7XR3 - chains A and Z of the 11 polymer chains in the assembly; structure by electron microscopy, 3.70 A resolution.

== Chain A ==
Protein: VP3
Source organism: Scylla serrata reovirus SZ-2007
Reference sequence: E9LEU6 (E9LEU6_9REOV); residue numbers follow UniProt; this construct covers 1-854
Chain sequence (854 residues; row label = number of the first residue in the row):
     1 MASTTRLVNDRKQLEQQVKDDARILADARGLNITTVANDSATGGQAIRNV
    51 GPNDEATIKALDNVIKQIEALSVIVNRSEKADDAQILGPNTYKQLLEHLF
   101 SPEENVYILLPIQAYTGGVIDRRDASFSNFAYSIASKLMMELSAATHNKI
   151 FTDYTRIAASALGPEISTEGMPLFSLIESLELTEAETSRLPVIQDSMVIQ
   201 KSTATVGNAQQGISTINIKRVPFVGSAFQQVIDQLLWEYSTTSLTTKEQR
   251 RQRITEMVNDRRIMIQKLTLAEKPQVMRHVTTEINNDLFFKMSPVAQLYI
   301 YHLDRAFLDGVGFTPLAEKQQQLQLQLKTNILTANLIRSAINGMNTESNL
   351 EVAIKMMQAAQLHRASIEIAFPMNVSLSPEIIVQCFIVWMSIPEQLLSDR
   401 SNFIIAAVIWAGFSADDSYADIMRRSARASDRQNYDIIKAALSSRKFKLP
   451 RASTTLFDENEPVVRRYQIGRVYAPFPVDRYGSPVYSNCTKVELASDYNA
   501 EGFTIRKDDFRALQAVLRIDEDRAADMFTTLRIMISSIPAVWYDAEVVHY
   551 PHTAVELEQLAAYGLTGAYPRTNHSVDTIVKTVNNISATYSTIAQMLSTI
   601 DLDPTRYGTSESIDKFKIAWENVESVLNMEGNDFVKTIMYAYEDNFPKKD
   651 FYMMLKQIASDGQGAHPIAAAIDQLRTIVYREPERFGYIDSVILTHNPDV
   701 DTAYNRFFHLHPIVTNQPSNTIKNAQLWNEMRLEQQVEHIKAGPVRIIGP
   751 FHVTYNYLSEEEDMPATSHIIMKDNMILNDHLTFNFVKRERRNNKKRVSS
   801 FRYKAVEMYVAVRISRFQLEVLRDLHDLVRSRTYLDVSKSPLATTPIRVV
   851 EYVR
Unresolved in the structure: 1-39

== Chain Z ==
Protein: VP1
Source organism: Scylla serrata reovirus SZ-2007
Reference sequence: G9BD97 (G9BD97_9REOV); numbering as in UniProt (aligned over 1-1425)
Chain sequence (1425 residues; row label = number of the first residue in the row):
     1 MRIMAQRLKELQREIDKKKKERIAEAYLSSVEVTNSSPSLSKQDDALTLP
    51 KVSPFLDSTPFTTLHNSLYGQQIHSIDDELAQICKLEYELQTQIADEQIT
   101 ALKHFLTIRTGSPQEIQYVDKEWMKSNQHVPSFLGDVKLMFGDTAGKFRS
   151 TSKSVDSIHSITSDVQVTRKKQTRSQIRNSYRVQKKHKVQQPLKPNTLYV
   201 YKYKGLPRVVLRFVPKVDTTSNSNSSSASDSKKDKDAFSCDDLSPTWKYI
   251 LTEAKRAFPDRSYSDCIHPMTWEEWLEENQDHVKVLTQYAHQLDYVTLLQ
   301 DFNLYVSGGASRVRNIDMSTLPTSINVLDHFELYGDASMKEYVRSGEWYG
   351 LLREIEQEGMTVNESEKVFANPDTYVLNVKKYFLRRFQQEIASTGMTPLT
   401 DELLNIMFVHWNIIVTAEPKLQVIKDDLLKYYSRYGVDATFDYNMKRSEM
   451 TVVTRGHLLAHKVLECALRIVETIYTYDIQDETFKDILIDLGRLIMRDPI
   501 YGTTTVRDATTVMKQLMYTQGTQFRRIMFKKYDYSNFNEKLVLKGEQMTN
   551 EPPTLLATTHYEEMDKKRIDALIKANQRAGNILSQSSIERCRYTDSLDLV
   601 GDANRYFSALTTLEAVAGFASSDLLSGFIDSNESIEFTGTAHLRKLLYHS
   651 VREQITTLNTSTVPRPSLPKVLLSSAKDTASASIEPLTFRIYKTTPEYDG
   701 ESLNLVESTVEMSTRQKKPNLMKAAEILRSTVTTNQEMIISGGTRAVQGG
   751 KGARAVYPTKQPYHIAGSLLFHKVDTIVNANKKYRGVSNKYGQGISNAIP
   801 HIGVPEIIAVSSDGMAICLALDVSAFDVAQKYTEADIELAMRDGFLDSEI
   851 SMISGETVLERMNPADLANNLLTNTPPRYKYQTALGDIIILQHDNRSGVP
   901 WTGTQNDLVNVSNHHMAYDEYKKRVAELQRQGKISIDVNDKHHIVRVFGD
   951 DSTFIMTYDEPPSAEEVHLMCATFVESYQDTAGTLGFAINARKGMIGRYG
  1001 SEYLKNSAIYGNIKSVNQVKFRGSEKSASYHFGVSEKVSMIRDITDLTIT
  1051 RGCDETRKWKYNLMMLPVDLTTRAGAFRMHNLCSIMTGVGKMYLGGTLNN
  1101 KLIASYHGSSFGWNFDDNLIKTANSIGAISDSSYDAISTKITNLADFKDS
  1151 QQRITRDIITSGRLPQHLNRYGKSNILRHILASAAMGPLSQIEKNVNAYN
  1201 VVMGILNGKLEAPTVLERLNMGFKYVVMSDLKQDDYSPYSCQGLQYRRML
  1251 VHWGLNDSRITSFDPKGKLQHLLAKNSQILPIHFDIEFVYRLYLQAGTMG
  1301 FLQVMSYYQLPDTLTHEMLAAVVALELQLGNDKYAVDMGVYSSQAGQIRI
  1351 NDALMDSIIQHRRGPPLPIIDRTLNRLLLHTYMLMFGLMGKSIDSTKIDP
  1401 TLSWRAILESNDQRIAQLSELLTAV
Unresolved in the structure: 1-51, 142-179, 222-237

== How chain A and chain Z interact ==
Contacting residue pairs (43; chain A residue first):
  Ser-40(A) / Ser-75(Z)
  Ser-40(A) / Asp-77(Z)  hydrogen bond
  Thr-42(A) / Ser-75(Z)  hydrogen bond (backbone-side chain)
  Thr-42(A) / Ile-76(Z)  hydrogen bond (side chain-backbone)
  Thr-42(A) / Phe-1223(Z)
  Gly-43(A) / Ser-75(Z)
  Gly-43(A) / Tyr-1225(Z)  hydrogen bond (backbone-backbone)
  Gly-43(A) / Val-1226(Z)  hydrogen bond (backbone-backbone)
  Gly-44(A) / His-74(Z)
  Gly-44(A) / Ser-75(Z)  hydrogen bond (backbone-side chain)
  Gly-44(A) / Val-1226(Z)
  Gln-45(A) / Tyr-1225(Z)  hydrogen bond
  Gln-45(A) / Val-1226(Z)  hydrogen bond (backbone-backbone)
  Gln-45(A) / Val-1227(Z)
  Gln-45(A) / Met-1228(Z)  hydrogen bond (backbone-backbone)
  Ala-46(A) / Gln-72(Z)
  Ala-46(A) / Met-1228(Z)
  Ile-47(A) / Met-1228(Z)
  Ile-47(A) / Ser-1229(Z)
  Ile-58(A) / Lys-1232(Z)
  Lys-66(A) / Glu-546(Z)
  Glu-69(A) / Lys-544(Z)  salt bridge
  Asn-76(A) / Met-815(Z)
  Arg-77(A) / Glu-551(Z)  salt bridge
  Ser-78(A) / Glu-960(Z)
  Asp-309(A) / Lys-530(Z)  hydrogen bond (backbone-side chain)
  Ser-339(A) / Pro-1366(Z)
  Asn-342(A) / Arg-1362(Z)
  Met-344(A) / Asp-1356(Z)
  Asn-345(A) / Ser-1357(Z)
  Glu-347(A) / Arg-1349(Z)  salt bridge
  Glu-347(A) / Ala-1353(Z)
  Glu-347(A) / Leu-1354(Z)  hydrogen bond (side chain-backbone)
  Glu-380(A) / His-1361(Z)  salt bridge
  Glu-380(A) / Arg-1362(Z)
  Arg-571(A) / Asn-536(Z)
  Asn-573(A) / Lys-531(Z)  hydrogen bond (side chain-backbone)
  His-574(A) / Lys-531(Z)
  Arg-848(A) / Asp-937(Z)  salt bridge
  Tyr-852(A) / Asn-939(Z)
  Tyr-852(A) / Asp-959(Z)  hydrogen bond
  Arg-854(A) / Gln-929(Z)
  Arg-854(A) / Asn-939(Z)  hydrogen bond
Also at the interface, not in a pair above, chain A (33 interface residues in all): Ala-41, Val-73, Gly-310, Leu-332, Arg-338, Ser-378, Pro-379
Also at the interface, not in a pair above, chain Z (44 interface residues in all): Arg-526, Met-528, Tyr-532, Asp-533, Glu-539, Arg-930, Ile-936, Lys-941, Lys-1224, Arg-1363, Gly-1364, Arg-1414
The authors on this interface:
  - interface residues, chain A: Ser-40(A)
  - interface residues, chain Z: Asn-1220(Z)

== Overview ==
33 residues of chain A and 44 residues of chain Z are in contact, with 14 hydrogen bonds and 5 salt bridges.
Polar pairs include Glu-69(A)/Lys-544(Z), Arg-77(A)/Glu-551(Z) and Glu-347(A)/Arg-1349(Z). The paper reports
interface residues Ser-40(A) and Asn-1220(Z).
Chain A is VP3 and chain Z is VP1, both from Scylla serrata reovirus SZ-2007; the structure, 3.4 Angstrom
cryoEM D5 reconstruction of mud crab reovirus, was determined by electron microscopy (same publication as
7XR2).
